2D6F - chains A and B of the 6 polymer chains in the assembly; structure by X-ray diffraction, 3.15 A resolution.

[Chain A (and B)]
Molecule: Glutamyl-tRNA(Gln) amidotransferase subunit D
From: Methanothermobacter thermautotrophicus
Notes: EC 6.3.5.-; chain B of this document is another copy of the same molecule, construct and numbering; everything in this record applies to it too
Reference sequence: O26802 (GATD_METTH); numbering as in UniProt (aligned over 1-435)
Amino-acid sequence (435 residues; row label = number of the first residue in the row):
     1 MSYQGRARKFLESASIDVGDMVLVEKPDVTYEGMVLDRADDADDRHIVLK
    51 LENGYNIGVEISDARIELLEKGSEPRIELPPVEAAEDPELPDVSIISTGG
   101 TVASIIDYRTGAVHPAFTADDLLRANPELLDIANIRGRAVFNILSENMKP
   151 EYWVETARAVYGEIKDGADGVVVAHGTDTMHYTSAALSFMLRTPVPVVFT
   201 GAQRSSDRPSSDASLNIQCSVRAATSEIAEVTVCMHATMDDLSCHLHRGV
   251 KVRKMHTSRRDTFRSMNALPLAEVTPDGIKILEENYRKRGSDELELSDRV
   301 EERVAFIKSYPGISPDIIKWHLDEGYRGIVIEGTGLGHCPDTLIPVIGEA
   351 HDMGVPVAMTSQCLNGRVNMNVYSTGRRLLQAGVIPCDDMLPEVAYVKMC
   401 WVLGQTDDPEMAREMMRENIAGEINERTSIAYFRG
Not modelled in the structure: 1, 74-83 (chain B: 1, 76-85)
Curated features (UniProtKB/Swiss-Prot):
  - active site: T101, T177, D178, K254

[Chain A / chain B interface]
Pairs across the interface - 114 pairs, chain A then chain B:
  D41(A) - R377(B)
  D41(A) - Q381(B)
  L144(A) - T375(B)
  E146(A) - H338(B)
  E146(A) - P340(B)
  E146(A) - T375(B)  hydrogen bond
  N147(A) - P340(B)
  N147(A) - D341(B)  hydrogen bond
  M148(A) - P311(B)
  M148(A) - G312(B)
  P150(A) - P311(B)
  P150(A) - G312(B)
  W153(A) - P311(B)  hydrophobic
  D178(A) - T334(B)  hydrogen bond
  D178(A) - G335(B)
  D178(A) - H338(B)
  T179(A) - P311(B)
  Y182(A) - Y310(B)
  Y182(A) - P311(B)
  Y182(A) - Q362(B)  hydrogen bond
  Q203(A) - Y373(B)
  M239(A) - I430(B)  hydrophobic
  R253(A) - Q362(B)  hydrogen bond (side chain-backbone)
  K254(A) - G335(B)
  K254(A) - C363(B)  hydrogen bond (backbone-side chain)
  M255(A) - C363(B)
  M255(A) - N365(B)  hydrogen bond (backbone-side chain)
  M255(A) - F433(B)
  H256(A) - C363(B)
  H256(A) - N365(B)  hydrogen bond (side chain-backbone)
  H256(A) - G366(B)
  H256(A) - F433(B)
  T257(A) - L336(B)
  T257(A) - S361(B)
  T257(A) - C363(B)
  T257(A) - N365(B)  hydrogen bond (backbone-backbone)
  T257(A) - G366(B)
  T257(A) - R367(B)  hydrogen bond (side chain-backbone)
  R259(A) - I430(B)  hydrogen bond (side chain-backbone)
  R259(A) - F433(B)
  D261(A) - F433(B)
  R264(A) - F433(B)
  R264(A) - R434(B)  hydrogen bond (side chain-backbone)
  R264(A) - G435(B)  hydrogen bond (side chain-backbone)
  V304(A) - Y310(B)
  F306(A) - K308(B)
  F306(A) - Y310(B)
  K308(A) - F306(B)
  K308(A) - E332(B)  salt bridge
  Y310(A) - V304(B)
  Y310(A) - F306(B)
  Y310(A) - Y396(B)
  P311(A) - M148(B)
  P311(A) - P150(B)
  P311(A) - W153(B)  hydrophobic
  P311(A) - T179(B)
  P311(A) - Y182(B)
  P311(A) - Y396(B)  hydrogen bond (backbone-side chain)
  G312(A) - M148(B)
  G312(A) - K149(B)
  G312(A) - P150(B)
  D316(A) - W320(B)
  I317(A) - W320(B)  hydrophobic
  I317(A) - H321(B)
  W320(A) - D316(B)
  W320(A) - I317(B)  hydrophobic
  W320(A) - W320(B)
  H321(A) - I317(B)
  Y326(A) - I317(B)
  E332(A) - K308(B)  salt bridge
  T334(A) - D178(B)  hydrogen bond
  G335(A) - D178(B)  hydrogen bond (backbone-side chain)
  L336(A) - T257(B)
  H338(A) - E146(B)
  H338(A) - D178(B)
  P340(A) - E146(B)
  P340(A) - N147(B)
  D341(A) - N147(B)  hydrogen bond (backbone-side chain)
  S361(A) - T257(B)
  Q362(A) - Y182(B)  hydrogen bond
  Q362(A) - R253(B)  hydrogen bond (backbone-side chain)
  Q362(A) - E393(B)
  C363(A) - K254(B)  hydrogen bond (side chain-backbone)
  C363(A) - M255(B)
  C363(A) - H256(B)
  C363(A) - T257(B)
  L364(A) - L364(B)  hydrophobic
  N365(A) - M255(B)  hydrogen bond (side chain-backbone)
  N365(A) - H256(B)  hydrogen bond (backbone-side chain)
  N365(A) - T257(B)  hydrogen bond (backbone-backbone)
  G366(A) - H256(B)
  G366(A) - T257(B)
  R367(A) - T257(B)  hydrogen bond (backbone-side chain)
  Y373(A) - Q203(B)
  S374(A) - L144(B)
  T375(A) - L144(B)
  T375(A) - E146(B)  hydrogen bond
  T375(A) - N147(B)
  R377(A) - D41(B)
  Q381(A) - D40(B)
  Q381(A) - D41(B)
  E393(A) - K308(B)  salt bridge
  Y396(A) - Y310(B)
  Y396(A) - P311(B)  hydrogen bond (side chain-backbone)
  I430(A) - M239(B)  hydrophobic
  I430(A) - R259(B)  hydrogen bond (backbone-side chain)
  F433(A) - M255(B)
  F433(A) - H256(B)
  F433(A) - R259(B)  hydrogen bond (backbone-side chain)
  F433(A) - D261(B)
  F433(A) - R264(B)
  R434(A) - R264(B)  hydrogen bond (backbone-side chain)
  G435(A) - R264(B)  hydrogen bond (backbone-side chain)
  G435(A) - R434(B)
Also at the interface, not in a pair above, chain A (62 interface residues in all): D40, K149, T262, A305, S309, S314
Also at the interface, not in a pair above, chain B (65 interface residues in all): T262, A305, S309, S314, Y326, C339, V368, S374, R378

[Overview]
The interface between chain A and chain B involves 62 residues on one side and 65 on the other; the contacts
include 30 hydrogen bonds and 3 salt bridges. Polar pairs include K308(A)-E332(B), E393(A)-K308(B) and
E146(A)-T375(B).
Both chains are Glutamyl-tRNA(Gln) amidotransferase subunit D (Methanothermobacter thermautotrophicus). Entry
2D6F (Crystal structure of Glu-tRNA(Gln) amidotransferase in the complex with tRNA(Gln)) was determined by
X-ray diffraction.
